1J84 - chain A; structure by X-ray diffraction, 2.02 A resolution.

== Chain A ==
Molecule: endo-1,4-beta glucanase EngF
Organism: Clostridium cellulovorans
Notes: EC 3.2.1.4
Chain sequence (180 residues; each row starts with the number of its first residue):
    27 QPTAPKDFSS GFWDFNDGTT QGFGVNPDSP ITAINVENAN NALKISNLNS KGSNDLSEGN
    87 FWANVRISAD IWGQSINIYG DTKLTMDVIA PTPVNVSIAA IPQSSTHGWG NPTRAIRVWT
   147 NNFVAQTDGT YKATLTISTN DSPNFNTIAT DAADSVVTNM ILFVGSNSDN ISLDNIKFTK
Not modelled in the structure: 206
Ion coordination: Ca2+: D40, N42, N67, D200

== In short ==
D40, N42, N67 and D200 coordinate Ca2+.
Chain A is endo-1,4-beta glucanase EngF (Clostridium cellulovorans); the structure, Structure of FAM17
carbohydrate binding module from clostridium cellulovorans with bound cellotetraose, was determined by X-ray
diffraction.
